PDB entry 9F45 | electron microscopy, 3.74 A resolution | chains A and E of the 8 polymer chains in the assembly

[Chain A]
Molecule: Serine/threonine-protein kinase mTOR
From: Homo sapiens
Notes: EC 2.7.11.1
UniProtKB: P42345 (MTOR_HUMAN); residue numbers follow UniProt; this construct covers 1-2549
Amino-acid sequence (2549 residues; row label = number of the first residue in the row):
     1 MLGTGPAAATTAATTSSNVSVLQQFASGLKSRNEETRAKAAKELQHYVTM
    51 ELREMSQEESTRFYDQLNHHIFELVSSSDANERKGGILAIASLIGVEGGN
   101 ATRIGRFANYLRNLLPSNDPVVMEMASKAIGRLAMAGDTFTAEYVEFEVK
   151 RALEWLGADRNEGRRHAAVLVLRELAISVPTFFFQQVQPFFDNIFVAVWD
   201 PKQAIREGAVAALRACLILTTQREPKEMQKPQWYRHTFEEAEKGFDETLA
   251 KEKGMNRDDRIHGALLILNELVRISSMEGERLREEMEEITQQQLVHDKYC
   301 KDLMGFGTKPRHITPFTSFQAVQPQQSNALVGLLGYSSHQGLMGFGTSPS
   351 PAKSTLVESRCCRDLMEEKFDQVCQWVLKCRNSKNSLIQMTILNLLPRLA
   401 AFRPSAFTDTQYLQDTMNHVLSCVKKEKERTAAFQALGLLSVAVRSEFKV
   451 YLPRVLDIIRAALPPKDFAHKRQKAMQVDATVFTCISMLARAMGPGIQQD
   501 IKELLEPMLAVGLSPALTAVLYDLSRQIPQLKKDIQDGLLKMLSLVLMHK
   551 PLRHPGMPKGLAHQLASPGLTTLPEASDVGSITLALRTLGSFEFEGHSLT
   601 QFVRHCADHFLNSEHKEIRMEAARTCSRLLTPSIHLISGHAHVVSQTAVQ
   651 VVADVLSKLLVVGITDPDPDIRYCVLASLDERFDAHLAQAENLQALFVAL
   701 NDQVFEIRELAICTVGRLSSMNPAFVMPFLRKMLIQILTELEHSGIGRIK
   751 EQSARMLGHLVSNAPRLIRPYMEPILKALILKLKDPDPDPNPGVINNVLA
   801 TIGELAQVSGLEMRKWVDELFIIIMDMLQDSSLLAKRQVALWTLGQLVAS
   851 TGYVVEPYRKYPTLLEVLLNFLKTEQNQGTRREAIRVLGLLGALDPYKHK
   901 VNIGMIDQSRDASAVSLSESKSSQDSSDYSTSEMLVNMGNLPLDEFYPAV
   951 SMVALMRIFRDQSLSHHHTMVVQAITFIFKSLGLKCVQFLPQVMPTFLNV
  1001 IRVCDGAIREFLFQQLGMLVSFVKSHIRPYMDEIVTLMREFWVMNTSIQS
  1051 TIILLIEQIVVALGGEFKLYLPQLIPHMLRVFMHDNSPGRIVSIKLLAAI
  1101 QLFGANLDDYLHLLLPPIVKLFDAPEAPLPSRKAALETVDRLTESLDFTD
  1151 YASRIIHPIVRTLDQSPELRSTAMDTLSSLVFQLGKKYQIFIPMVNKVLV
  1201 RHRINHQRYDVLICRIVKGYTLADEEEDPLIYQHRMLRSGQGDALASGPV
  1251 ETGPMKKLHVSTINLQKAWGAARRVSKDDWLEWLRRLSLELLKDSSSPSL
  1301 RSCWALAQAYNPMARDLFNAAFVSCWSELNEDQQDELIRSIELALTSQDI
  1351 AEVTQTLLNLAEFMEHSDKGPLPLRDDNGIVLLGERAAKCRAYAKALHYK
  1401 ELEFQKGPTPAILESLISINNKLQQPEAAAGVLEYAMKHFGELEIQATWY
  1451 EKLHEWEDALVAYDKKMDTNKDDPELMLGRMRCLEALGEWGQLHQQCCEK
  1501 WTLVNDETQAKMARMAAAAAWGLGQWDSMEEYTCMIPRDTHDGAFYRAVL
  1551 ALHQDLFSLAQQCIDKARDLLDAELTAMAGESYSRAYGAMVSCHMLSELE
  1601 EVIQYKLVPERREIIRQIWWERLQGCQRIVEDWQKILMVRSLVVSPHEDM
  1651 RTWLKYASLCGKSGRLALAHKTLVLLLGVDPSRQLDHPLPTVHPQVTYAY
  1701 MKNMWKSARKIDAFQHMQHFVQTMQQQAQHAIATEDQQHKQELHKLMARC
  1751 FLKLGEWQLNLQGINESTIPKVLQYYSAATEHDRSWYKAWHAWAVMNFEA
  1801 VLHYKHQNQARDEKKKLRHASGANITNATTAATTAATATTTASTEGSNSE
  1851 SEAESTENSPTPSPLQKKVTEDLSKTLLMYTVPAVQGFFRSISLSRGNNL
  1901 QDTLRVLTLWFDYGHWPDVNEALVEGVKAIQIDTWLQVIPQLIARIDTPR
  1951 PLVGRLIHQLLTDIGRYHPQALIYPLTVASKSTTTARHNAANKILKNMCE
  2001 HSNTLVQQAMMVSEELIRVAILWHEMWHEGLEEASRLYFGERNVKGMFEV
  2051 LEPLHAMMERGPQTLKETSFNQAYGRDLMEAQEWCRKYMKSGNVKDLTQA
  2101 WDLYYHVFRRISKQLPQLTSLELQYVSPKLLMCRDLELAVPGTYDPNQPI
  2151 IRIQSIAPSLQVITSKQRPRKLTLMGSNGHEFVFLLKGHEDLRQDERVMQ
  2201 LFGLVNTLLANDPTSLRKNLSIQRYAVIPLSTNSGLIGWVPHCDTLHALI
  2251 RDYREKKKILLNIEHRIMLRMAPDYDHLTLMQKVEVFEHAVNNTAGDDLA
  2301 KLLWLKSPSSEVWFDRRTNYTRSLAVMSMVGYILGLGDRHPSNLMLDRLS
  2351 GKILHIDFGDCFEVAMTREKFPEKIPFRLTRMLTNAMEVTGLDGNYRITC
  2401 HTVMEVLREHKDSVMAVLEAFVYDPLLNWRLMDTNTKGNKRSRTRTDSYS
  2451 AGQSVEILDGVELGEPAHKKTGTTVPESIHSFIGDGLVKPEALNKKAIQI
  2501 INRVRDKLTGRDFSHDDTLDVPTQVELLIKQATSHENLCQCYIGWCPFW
Disordered / not traced: 1-16, 31-36, 54-59, 75-81, 157-161, 224-232, 247-257, 290-303, 318-355, 381-385, 405-409, 467-477, 492-496, 550-577, 596-598, 634-643, 787-790, 904-932, 1223-1260, 1815-1866, 2437-2491
Swiss-Prot annotation at these positions:
  - region: Val2162 to Arg2168 (G-loop), Lys2258 to Gly2296 (Interaction with MLST8), Gly2335 to Asn2343 (Catalytic loop), His2355 to Thr2380 (Activation loop)
  - binding site (1D-myo-inositol hexakisphosphate): Lys1662, Lys1702, Arg1749
  - binding site (ATP): Ser2165, Gln2167, Leu2185, Lys2187, Glu2190, Tyr2225, Gly2238, Trp2239, Val2240, Thr2245, Met2345, Ile2356
  - binding site (Mg(2+)): Asn2343, Asp2357
  - modified residue: Met1 (N-acetylmethionine), Ser567 (Phosphoserine), Thr1162 (Phosphothreonine), Lys1218 (N6-acetyllysine), Ser1261 (Phosphoserine), Ser2159 (Phosphoserine), Thr2164 (Phosphothreonine), Thr2173 (Phosphothreonine), Thr2446 (Phosphothreonine), Ser2448 (Phosphoserine), Ser2478 (Phosphoserine), Ser2481 (Phosphoserine)
  - cross-link: Lys2066 (Glycyl lysine isopeptide (Lys-Gly) (interchain with G-Cter in ubiquitin))
  - natural variant: Ala8 (A8S: In a lung large cell carcinoma sample), Met135 (M135T: In a metastatic melanoma sample), Arg624 (R624H: In FCORD2; uncertain significance), Asp1376 (D1376E: Found in a patient with focal epilepsy; uncertain significance), Tyr1450 (Y1450D: In FCORD2), Trp1456 (W1456G: In FCORD2), Ala1459 (A1459D: In FCORD2; A1459S: In FCORD2; uncertain significance), Leu1460 (L1460P: In FCORD2), Cys1483 (C1483R: In FCORD2), Trp1490 (W1490R: In SKS), Met1595 (M1595I: In SKS), Arg1709 (R1709H: In FCORD2; uncertain significance), 13 further natural variant entries in UniProt
  - mutagenesis: Lys2066 (K2066R: Complete loss ubiquitination by the SCF(FBXO22) complex), Ser2159 (S2159A: Reduces mTORC1-associated S-2481 autophosphorylation; when associated with A-2164. Reduced activity of the mTORC1 complex; S2159D: Mimics phosphorylation ...), Thr2164 (T2164A: Reduces mTORC1-associated S-2481 autophosphorylation; when associated with A-2159; T2164E: Stronger phosphorylation of RPS6KB1; when associated with D-2159), Thr2173 (T2173A: Increased mTOR kinase activity), His2340 (H2340A: Barely detectable kinase activity), Asp2357 (D2357E: Kinase-dead mutant, loss of interaction with TM4SF5 and loss of lysosome membrane localization; when associated with I-2364), Val2364 (V2364I: Kinase-dead mutant, loss of interaction with TM4SF5 and loss of lysosome membrane localization; when associated with E-2357)
Residues lining bound ligands: inositol hexakisphosphate (IHP): Arg1628, Lys1655, Ser1658, Lys1662, Tyr1698, Lys1702, Lys1706, Lys1745, Arg1749, Lys1753, Trp1786, Lys1788

[Chain E]
Molecule: Regulatory-associated protein of mTOR
From: Homo sapiens
UniProtKB: Q8N122 (RPTOR_HUMAN); residue numbers follow UniProt; this construct covers 1-1335
Amino-acid sequence (1363 residues; row label = number of the first residue in the row; numbers below 1 keep their minus sign (His-27 is residue -27)):
   -27 HHHHHHHHHHEQKLISEEDLDYKDDDDKMESEMLQSPLLGLGEEDEADLT
    23 DWNLPLAFMKKRHCEKIEGSKSLAQSWRMKDRMKTVSVALVLCLNVGVDP
    73 PDVVKTTPCARLECWIDPLSMGPQKALETIGANLQKQYENWQPRARYKQS
   123 LDPTVDEVKKLCTSLRRNAKEERVLFHYNGHGVPRPTVNGEVWVFNKNYT
   173 QYIPLSIYDLQTWMGSPSIFVYDCSNAGLIVKSFKQFALQREQELEVAAI
   223 NPNHPLAQMPLPPSMKNCIQLAACEATELLPMIPDLPADLFTSCLTTPIK
   273 IALRWFCMQKCVSLVPGVTLDLIEKIPGRLNDRRTPLGELNWIFTAITDT
   323 IAWNVLPRDLFQKLFRQDLLVASLFRNFLLAERIMRSYNCTPVSSPRLPP
   373 TYMHAMWQAWDLAVDICLSQLPTIIEEGTAFRHSPFFAEQLTAFQVWLTM
   423 GVENRNPPEQLPIVLQVLLSQVHRLRALDLLGRFLDLGPWAVSLALSVGI
   473 FPYVLKLLQSSARELRPLLVFIWAKILAVDSSCQADLVKDNGHKYFLSVL
   523 ADPYMPAEHRTMTAFILAVIVNSYHTGQEACLQGNLIAICLEQLNDPHPL
   573 LRQWVAICLGRIWQNFDSARWCGVRDSAHEKLYSLLSDPIPEVRCAAVFA
   623 LGTFVGNSAERTDHSTTIDHNVAMMLAQLVSDGSPMVRKELVVALSHLVV
   673 QYESNFCTVALQFIEEEKNYALPSPATTEGGSLTPVRDSPCTPRLRSVSS
   723 YGNIRAVATARSLNKSLQNLSLTEESGGAVAFSPGNLSTSSSASSTLGSP
   773 ENEEHILSFETIDKMRRASSYSSLNSLIGVSFNSVYTQIWRVLLHLAADP
   823 YPEVSDVAMKVLNSIAYKATVNARPQRVLDTSSLTQSAPASPTNKGVHIH
   873 QAGGSPPASSTSSSSLTNDVAKQPVSRDLPSGRPGTTGPAGAQYTPHSHQ
   923 FPRTRKMFDKGPEQTADDADDAAGHKSFISATVQTGFCDWSARYFAQPVM
   973 KIPEEHDLESQIRKEREWRFLRNSRVRRQAQQVIQKGITRLDDQIFLNRN
  1023 PGVPSVVKFHPFTPCIAVADKDSICFWDWEKGEKLDYFHNGNPRYTRVTA
  1073 MEYLNGQDCSLLLTATDDGAIRVWKNFADLEKNPEMVTAWQGLSDMLPTT
  1123 RGAGMVVDWEQETGLLMSSGDVRIVRIWDTDREMKVQDIPTGADSCVTSL
  1173 SCDSHRSLIVAGLGDGSIRVYDRRMALSECRVMTYREHTAWVVKASLQKR
  1223 PDGHIVSVSVNGDVRIFDPRMPESVNVLQIVKGLTALDIHPQADLIACGS
  1273 VNQFTAIYNSSGELINNIKYYDGFMGQRVGAISCLAFHPHWPHLAVGSND
  1323 YYISVYSVEKRVR
Disordered / not traced: -27 to 17, 220-235, 687-805, 841-949, 1117-1124, 1293-1302, 1332-1335
Construct notes: expression tag (-27 to 0)
Swiss-Prot annotation at these positions:
  - modified residue: Ser44 (Phosphoserine), Ser122 (Phosphoserine), Ser696 (Phosphoserine), Thr706 (Phosphothreonine), Ser719 (Phosphoserine), Ser721 (Phosphoserine), Ser722 (Phosphoserine), Ser738 (Phosphoserine), Ser791 (Phosphoserine), Ser792 (Phosphoserine), Ser836 (Phosphoserine), Ser855 (Phosphoserine), Ser859 (Phosphoserine), Ser863 (Phosphoserine), Thr865 (Phosphothreonine), Ser877 (Phosphoserine), Ser982 (Phosphoserine), Lys1097 (N6-acetyllysine)
  - glycosylation: Thr700 (O-linked (GlcNAc) threonine)
  - cross-link (Glycyl lysine isopeptide (Lys-Gly)): Lys932 (interchain with G-Cter in ubiquitin), Lys948 (interchain with G-Cter in ubiquitin)
  - mutagenesis: Asn557 to Glu564 (In alpha24 mutant; abolished interaction with GTP-bound RRAGA and recruitment to lysosomes), Ala560 (A560F: In alphax3 mutant; abolished interaction with GTP-bound RRAGA and recruitment to lysosomes; when associated with E-597 and A-635), Cys594 to Asp598 (In alpha26 mutant; abolished interaction with GTP-bound RRAGA and recruitment to lysosomes), Arg597 (R597E: In alphax3 mutant; abolished interaction with GTP-bound RRAGA and recruitment to lysosomes; when associated with F-560 and A-635), Thr634 to His636 (In alpha29 mutant; abolished interaction with GTP-bound RRAGA and recruitment to lysosomes), Asp635 (D635A: In alphax3 mutant; abolished interaction with GTP-bound RRAGA and recruitment to lysosomes; when associated with F-560 and E-597), Thr699 (T699A: Does not affect O-GlcNAcylation in response to glucose sufficiency), Thr700 (T700A: Abolished O-GlcNAcylation in response to glucose sufficiency, leading to decreased mTORC1 activation), Ser722 (S722A: Abolishes AMPK-mediated phosphorylation; when associated with A-792. Increased O-GlcNAcylation; when associated with A-792), Lys737 (K737R: Does not affect ubiquitination), Ser791 (S791A/D: Abolished phosphorylation after forskolin treatment), Ser792 (S792A: Abolishes AMPK-mediated phosphorylation; when associated with A-722. Increased O-GlcNAcylation; when associated with A-722. Does not affect phosphorylation after forskolin treatment), 10 further mutagenesis entries in UniProt

[Chain A / chain E interface]
Contacting residue pairs - 24 pairs, chain A then chain E:
  Leu984(A) - Val76(E)  hydrophobic
  Ser1025(A) - Met254(E)
  His1026(A) - Val76(E)  hydrogen bond (side chain-backbone)
  His1026(A) - Lys77(E)
  His1026(A) - Thr78(E)  hydrogen bond
  Arg1028(A) - Thr78(E)
  Arg1028(A) - Met254(E)
  Arg1028(A) - Pro256(E)
  Gly1064(A) - Asn361(E)
  Gly1065(A) - Ser359(E)
  Glu1066(A) - Ile255(E)
  Lys1068(A) - Gln281(E)
  Lys1068(A) - Ser359(E)
  Ala1105(A) - Arg358(E)
  Asp1108(A) - Arg358(E)  salt bridge
  Asp1109(A) - Lys282(E)  salt bridge
  Ser1145(A) - Arg358(E)
  Ser1145(A) - Tyr374(E)
  Leu1146(A) - Arg358(E)
  Asp1147(A) - Met375(E)
  Lys1186(A) - Asn428(E)
  Gln2117(A) - Met93(E)
  Gln2117(A) - Gly94(E)
  Gln2117(A) - Lys97(E)
Also at the interface, not in a pair above, chain A (19 interface residues in all): Asn1106, Tyr1110, Glu1144
Also at the interface, not in a pair above, chain E (21 interface residues in all): Asp74, Ser92, Pro95, Tyr360

[Overview]
The interface between chain A and chain E involves 19 residues on one side and 21 on the other, with 2
hydrogen bonds and 2 salt bridges. Polar contacts include Asp1108(A)-Arg358(E), Asp1109(A)-Lys282(E) and
His1026(A)-Val76(E). Chain A binds inositol hexakisphosphate.
Here chain A is Serine/threonine-protein kinase mTOR and chain E is Regulatory-associated protein of mTOR,
both from Homo sapiens. Entry 9F45 (cryo-EM structure of human LST2 bound to human mTOR complex 1) was
determined by electron microscopy, deposited together with 9F42, 9F43 and 9F44.
